Entry 5H8Q (X-ray diffraction, 1.90 A resolution); this record covers chains A and B.

[Chain A]
Name: Glutamate receptor ionotropic, NMDA 2A
From: Homo sapiens
Notes: fragment: GT linker
UniProt: Q12879 (NMDE1_HUMAN); the construct has insertions or renumbered stretches relative to UniProt, so the offset changes along the chain: 3-141 = UniProt 401-539; 144-285 = UniProt 661-802
Amino-acid sequence (285 residues; each row starts with the number of its first residue):
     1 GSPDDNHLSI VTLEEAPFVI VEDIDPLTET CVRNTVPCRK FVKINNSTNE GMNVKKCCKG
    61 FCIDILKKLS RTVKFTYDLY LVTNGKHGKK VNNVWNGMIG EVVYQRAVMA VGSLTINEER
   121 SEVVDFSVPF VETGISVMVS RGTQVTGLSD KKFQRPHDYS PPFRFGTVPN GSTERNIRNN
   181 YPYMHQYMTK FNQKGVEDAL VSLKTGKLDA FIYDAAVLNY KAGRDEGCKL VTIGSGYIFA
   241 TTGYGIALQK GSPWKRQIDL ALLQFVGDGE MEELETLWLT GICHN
Not modelled in the structure: 1-5, 27-28, 284-285
Construct notes: expression tag (1-2); linker (142-143)
Disulfide bonds: Cys-31/Cys-57, Cys-38/Cys-58, Cys-228/Cys-283
Residues lining bound ligands:
  - 5YE (6-[[ethyl-(4-fluorophenyl)amino]methyl]-2,3-dihydro-1H-cyclopenta[3,4][1,3]thiazolo[1,4-A]pyrimidin-8-one): Ile-116, Pro-129, Phe-130, Val-131, Glu-132, Thr-241, Thr-242, Gly-243, Val-266
  - glutamic acid (GLU): His-87, Ser-113, Leu-114, Thr-115, Arg-120, Gly-171, Ser-172, Thr-173, Tyr-213, Asp-214, Tyr-244
UniProt features mapped onto this chain:
  - binding site (L-glutamate): Ser-113, Thr-115, Arg-120, Ser-172, Thr-173, Asp-214
  - glycosylation (N-linked (GlcNAc...) asparagine): Asn-45, Asn-46, Asn-170

[Chain B]
Name: Glutamate receptor ionotropic, NMDA 1
From: Homo sapiens
Notes: fragment: GT linker
UniProt: Q05586 (NMDZ1_HUMAN); the construct has insertions or renumbered stretches relative to UniProt, so the offset changes along the chain: 3-153 = UniProt 394-544; 156-293 = UniProt 663-800
Amino-acid sequence (293 residues; row label = number of the first residue in the row):
     1 GSMSTRLKIV TIHQEPFVYV KPTLSDGTCK EEFTVNGDPV KKVICTGPND TSPGSPRHTV
    61 PQCCYGFCID LLIKLARTMN FTYEVHLVAD GKFGTQERVN NSNKKEWNGM MGELLSGQAD
   121 MIVAPLTINN ERAQYIEFSK PFKYQGLTIL VKKGTRITGI NDPRLRNPSD KFIYATVKQS
   181 SVDIYFRRQV ELSTMYRHME KHNYESAAEA IQAVRDNKLH AFIWDSAVLE FEASQKCDLV
   241 TTGELFFRSG FGIGMRKDSP WKQNVSLSIL KSHENGFMED LDKTWVRYQE CDS
Not modelled in the structure: 1-4, 100-102, 289-293
Construct notes: expression tag (1-2); linker (154-155)
Disulfide bonds: Cys-29/Cys-63, Cys-45/Cys-64
Residues lining bound ligands:
  - 5YE (6-[[ethyl-(4-fluorophenyl)amino]methyl]-2,3-dihydro-1H-cyclopenta[3,4][1,3]thiazolo[1,4-A]pyrimidin-8-one): Lys-140, Pro-141, Phe-142, Lys-143, Tyr-144, Arg-248, Ser-249, Gly-250, Leu-270, His-273
  - glycine (GLY): Phe-93, Pro-125, Leu-126, Thr-127, Arg-132, Ser-180, Ser-181, Trp-224, Asp-225, Phe-251
UniProt features mapped onto this chain:
  - binding site (glycine): Pro-125, Thr-127, Arg-132, Ser-181, Asp-225
  - glycosylation (N-linked (GlcNAc...) asparagine): Asn-49, Asn-80, Asn-100, Asn-167, Asn-264

[Chain A / chain B interface]
Residue-residue contacts - 34 pairs, chain A then chain B:
  Ile-116(A) with Leu-270(B), hydrophobic
  Asn-117(A) with Leu-270(B); Glu-274(B)
  Glu-118(A) with Leu-267(B); Leu-270(B); Lys-271(B), salt bridge; Glu-274(B), hydrogen bond (backbone-side chain)
  Ser-121(A) with Gln-263(B), hydrogen bond (backbone-side chain); Leu-267(B); Leu-270(B)
  Phe-126(A) with Lys-140(B), hydrogen bond (backbone-side chain)
  Ser-127(A) with Lys-140(B)
  Glu-132(A) with Tyr-144(B)
  Asn-176(A) with Glu-274(B), hydrogen bond (side chain-backbone)
  Asn-180(A) with Glu-274(B), hydrogen bond (side chain-backbone); Asn-275(B)
  Tyr-237(A) with Glu-279(B), hydrogen bond; Arg-287(B), hydrogen bond
  Ala-240(A) with His-273(B)
  Thr-241(A) with His-273(B), hydrogen bond
  Lys-250(A) with Gln-263(B)
  Leu-260(A) with Asn-130(B), hydrogen bond (backbone-side chain); Ala-133(B), hydrophobic; Gln-134(B)
  Leu-263(A) with Asn-129(B); Asn-130(B); Ala-133(B), hydrophobic
  Gln-264(A) with Asn-130(B)
  Val-266(A) with Phe-247(B)
  Gly-267(A) with Tyr-185(B); Arg-188(B), hydrogen bond (backbone-side chain); Gln-189(B)
  Asp-268(A) with Gln-189(B)
  Glu-275(A) with Arg-248(B), salt bridge
Interface residues without a listed pair, chain A (24 interface residues in all): Glu-122, Pro-129, Phe-239, Glu-272
Interface residues without a listed pair, chain B (23 interface residues in all): Ile-128, Pro-141, Phe-246

[In short]
Chain A and chain B form an interface of 24 and 23 residues respectively; the contacts include 10 hydrogen
bonds and 2 salt bridges. Polar pairs include Glu-118(A)/Lys-271(B), Glu-275(A)/Arg-248(B) and
Glu-118(A)/Glu-274(B). Compound 5YE is bound between chain A and chain B.
Chain A is Glutamate receptor ionotropic, NMDA 2A and chain B is Glutamate receptor ionotropic, NMDA 1, both
from Homo sapiens; the structure, Structure of the human GluN1/GluN2A LBD in complex with GNE8324, was
determined by X-ray diffraction together with 5KCJ, 5H8F, 5H8H, 5H8N and 5H8S from the same study.
